2QLQ - chain A; structure by X-ray diffraction, 2.33 A resolution.

== Chain A ==
Protein: Proto-oncogene tyrosine-protein kinase Src
Source organism: Gallus gallus
Notes: EC 2.7.10.2; fragment: Protein kinase domain
UniProt: P00523 (SRC_CHICK); numbering as in UniProt (aligned over 251-533)
Sequence (286 residues; row label = number of the first residue in the row):
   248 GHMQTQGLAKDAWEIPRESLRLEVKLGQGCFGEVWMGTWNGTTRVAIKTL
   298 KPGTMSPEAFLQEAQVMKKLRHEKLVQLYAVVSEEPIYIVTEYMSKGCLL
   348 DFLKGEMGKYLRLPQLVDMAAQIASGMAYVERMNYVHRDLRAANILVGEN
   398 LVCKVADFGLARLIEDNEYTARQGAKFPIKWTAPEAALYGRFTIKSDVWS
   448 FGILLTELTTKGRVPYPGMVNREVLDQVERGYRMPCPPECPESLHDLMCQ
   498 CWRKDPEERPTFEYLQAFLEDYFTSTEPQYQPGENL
Disordered / not traced: 248-255, 298-310, 331, 406-424
Covalent attachments: compound SR2 linked to Cys-345, Cys-483
Construct notes: expression tag (248-250); engineered mutation Cys-345 (Ser in P00523)
Small-molecule neighbours:
  - SR2 ((2E)-N-{4-[(3-bromophenyl)amino]quinazolin-6-yl}-4-(dimethylamino)but-2-enamide), molecule 1: Leu-273, Val-281, Ala-293, Ile-294, Lys-295, Met-314, Val-323, Ile-336, Thr-338, Glu-339, Tyr-340, Met-341, Gly-344, Asp-348, Ala-390, Leu-393, Ala-403, Asp-404
  - SR2, molecule 2: Pro-484, Pro-485, Glu-486, Cys-487, Pro-488, Glu-489
Curated features (UniProtKB/Swiss-Prot):
  - active site: Asp-386 (Proton acceptor)
  - binding site (ATP): Leu-273 to Val-281, Lys-295
  - modified residue: Tyr-416 (Phosphotyrosine), Tyr-436 (Phosphotyrosine), Cys-498 (S-nitrosocysteine), Tyr-527 (Phosphotyrosine)

== Overview ==
Compound SR2 is covalently linked to Cys-345 and Cys-483. Curated annotation (UniProt) lists active-site
residue Asp-386 and 10 ATP-binding residues.
Chain A is Proto-oncogene tyrosine-protein kinase Src (Gallus gallus); the structure, Crystal structure of SRC
kinase domain with covalent inhibitor RL3, was determined by X-ray diffraction, deposited together with 2QI8
and 2QQ7.
